Entry 5GT3 (X-ray diffraction, 2.91 A resolution); this record covers chains C and D of the 10 polymer chains in the assembly.

# Chain C
Name: Histone H2A type 1-D
Organism: Homo sapiens
Reference sequence: P20671 (H2A1D_HUMAN); residues 1-129 here correspond to UniProt positions 2-130 (UniProt number = residue number + 1)
Amino-acid sequence (129 residues; numbered 1 to 129; the number before each row is that of its first residue):
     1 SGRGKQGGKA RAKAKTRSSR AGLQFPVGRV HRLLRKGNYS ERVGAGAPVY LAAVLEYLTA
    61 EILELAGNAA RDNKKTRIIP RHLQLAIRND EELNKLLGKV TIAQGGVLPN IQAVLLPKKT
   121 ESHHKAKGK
Not modelled in the structure: 1-12, 119-129
Swiss-Prot annotation at these positions:
  - modified residue: Ser1 (N-acetylserine), Arg3 (Citrulline), Lys5 (N6-(2-hydroxyisobutyryl)lysine), Lys9 (N6-(2-hydroxyisobutyryl)lysine), Lys13 (N6-(beta-hydroxybutyryl)lysine), Lys36 (N6-(2-hydroxyisobutyryl)lysine), Lys74 (N6-(2-hydroxyisobutyryl)lysine), Lys75 (N6-(2-hydroxyisobutyryl)lysine), Lys95 (N6-(2-hydroxyisobutyryl)lysine), Lys99 (N6-glutaryllysine), Gln104 (N5-methylglutamine), Lys118 (N6-(2-hydroxyisobutyryl)lysine), Lys119 (N6-crotonyllysine), Thr120 (Phosphothreonine), Lys125 (N6-crotonyllysine)
  - cross-link (Glycyl lysine isopeptide (Lys-Gly)): Lys13 (interchain with G-Cter in ubiquitin), Lys15 (interchain with G-Cter in ubiquitin), Lys119 (interchain with G-Cter in ubiquitin)

# Chain D
Name: Histone H2B type 1-A
Organism: Homo sapiens
Reference sequence: Q96A08 (H2B1A_HUMAN); residues 0-125 here correspond to UniProt positions 2-127 (UniProt number = residue number + 2)
Amino-acid sequence (126 residues; numbered 0 to 125; the number before each row is that of its first residue; numbering starts at 0):
     0 PEVSSKGATI SKKGFKKAVV KTQKKEGKKR KRTRKESYSI YIYKVLKQVH PDTGISSKAM
    60 SIMNSFVTDI FERIASEASR LAHYSKRSTI SSREIQTAVR LLLPGELAKH AVSEGTKAVT
   120 KYTSSK
Not modelled in the structure: 0-30
Ion coordination: Mn2+: Val48 (shared with 1 residue of chain E)
Swiss-Prot annotation at these positions:
  - modified residue: Pro0 (N-acetylproline), Lys5 (N6-acetyllysine), Lys11 (N6-acetyllysine), Lys12 (N6-acetyllysine), Lys15 (N6-acetyllysine), Lys16 (N6-acetyllysine), Lys20 (N6-acetyllysine), Lys23 (N6-acetyllysine), Lys34 (N6-crotonyllysine), Ser36 (Phosphoserine), Lys43 (N6-lactoyllysine), Lys46 (N6-methyllysine), Lys57 (N6,N6-dimethyllysine), Arg79 (Dimethylated arginine), Ser84 (Phosphoserine), Lys85 (N6,N6,N6-trimethyllysine), Arg86 (Omega-N-methylarginine), Arg92 (Omega-N-methylarginine), Lys108 (N6-lactoyllysine), Thr115 (Phosphothreonine) and 2 more in UniProt
  - cross-link (Glycyl lysine isopeptide (Lys-Gly)): Lys5 (interchain with G-Cter in SUMO2), Lys20 (interchain with G-Cter in SUMO2), Lys34 (interchain with G-Cter in ubiquitin), Lys120 (interchain with G-Cter in ubiquitin)

# Interface between chain C and chain D
Pairs across the interface - 110 pairs, chain C then chain D:
  Arg17(C) - Tyr121(D)
  Ser19(C) - Lys120(D)
  Arg20(C) - Lys120(D)
  Arg20(C) - Tyr121(D)  hydrogen bond (side chain-backbone)
  Arg20(C) - Ser124(D)
  Arg20(C) - Lys125(D)
  Ala21(C) - Ala117(D)
  Ala21(C) - Lys120(D)
  Leu23(C) - Ala117(D)  hydrophobic
  Gln24(C) - Tyr40(D)
  Gln24(C) - Lys43(D)
  Gln24(C) - Gln47(D)
  Phe25(C) - Tyr40(D)  hydrophobic
  Phe25(C) - Val66(D)  hydrophobic
  Pro26(C) - Tyr40(D)
  Arg29(C) - Glu35(D)
  Arg29(C) - Ser36(D)  hydrogen bond (side chain-backbone)
  Arg29(C) - Tyr40(D)
  Val30(C) - Phe70(D)  hydrophobic
  Arg32(C) - Glu35(D)  salt bridge
  Leu33(C) - Tyr37(D)
  Leu33(C) - Phe70(D)  hydrophobic
  Leu34(C) - Phe70(D)  hydrophobic
  Tyr39(C) - Glu71(D)
  Tyr39(C) - Ala74(D)  hydrophobic
  Tyr39(C) - Ser75(D)
  Tyr39(C) - Ser78(D)  hydrogen bond (backbone-side chain)
  Tyr39(C) - Ile89(D)  hydrophobic
  Ser40(C) - Ser87(D)
  Ser40(C) - Ile89(D)
  Glu41(C) - Ser87(D)  hydrogen bond (backbone-backbone)
  Arg42(C) - Ser87(D)  hydrogen bond (backbone-backbone)
  Arg42(C) - Thr88(D)
  Arg42(C) - Ile89(D)  hydrogen bond (backbone-backbone)
  Gly44(C) - Thr88(D)
  Gly44(C) - Ile89(D)  hydrogen bond (backbone-backbone)
  Gly46(C) - Ser91(D)
  Gly46(C) - Val118(D)
  Ala47(C) - Ile89(D)
  Ala47(C) - Ser91(D)
  Ala47(C) - Ile94(D)  hydrophobic
  Val49(C) - Ala117(D)
  Val49(C) - Tyr121(D)  hydrophobic
  Tyr50(C) - Ser91(D)
  Tyr50(C) - Ile94(D)  hydrophobic
  Tyr50(C) - Gln95(D)  hydrogen bond
  Tyr50(C) - Val111(D)  hydrogen bond (side chain-backbone)
  Tyr50(C) - Gly114(D)
  Tyr50(C) - Thr115(D)
  Tyr50(C) - Val118(D)  hydrophobic
  Leu51(C) - Phe70(D)  hydrophobic
  Leu51(C) - Ile73(D)  hydrophobic
  Ala53(C) - Glu113(D)
  Ala53(C) - Gly114(D)
  Ala53(C) - Ala117(D)  hydrophobic
  Val54(C) - Ile73(D)  hydrophobic
  Val54(C) - Ala110(D)
  Leu55(C) - Val66(D)
  Leu55(C) - Ile69(D)  hydrophobic
  Leu55(C) - Phe70(D)
  Glu56(C) - Val44(D)
  Tyr57(C) - Leu106(D)
  Tyr57(C) - His109(D)
  Tyr57(C) - Ala110(D)
  Leu58(C) - Phe65(D)  hydrophobic
  Leu58(C) - Ile69(D)  hydrophobic
  Thr59(C) - Met62(D)
  Thr59(C) - Val66(D)
  Ala60(C) - Val44(D)  hydrophobic
  Ile62(C) - Met62(D)  hydrophobic
  Ile62(C) - Phe65(D)  hydrophobic
  Leu63(C) - Ile41(D)
  Leu63(C) - Leu45(D)  hydrophobic
  Leu63(C) - His49(D)
  Glu64(C) - Val48(D)
  Glu64(C) - His49(D)  salt bridge
  Gly67(C) - His49(D)
  Asn68(C) - His49(D)
  Arg71(C) - His49(D)  hydrogen bond
  Arg71(C) - Thr52(D)
  Thr76(C) - Thr52(D)
  Thr76(C) - Gly53(D)  hydrogen bond (backbone-backbone)
  Arg77(C) - Gly53(D)
  Arg77(C) - Ile54(D)
  Arg77(C) - Ser55(D)
  Ile78(C) - Thr52(D)
  Ile78(C) - Gly53(D)  hydrogen bond (backbone-backbone)
  Ile78(C) - Ile54(D)
  Ile78(C) - Ser55(D)  hydrogen bond (backbone-backbone)
  Ile78(C) - Ala58(D)
  Ile79(C) - Ser55(D)
  Ile79(C) - Ala58(D)
  Pro80(C) - Ser55(D)
  Pro80(C) - Lys57(D)
  Pro80(C) - Ile61(D)  hydrophobic
  Leu83(C) - Ala58(D)
  Leu83(C) - Ile61(D)  hydrophobic
  Leu83(C) - Met62(D)  hydrophobic
  Glu92(C) - Pro103(D)
  Glu92(C) - Gly104(D)
  Glu92(C) - Glu105(D)  hydrogen bond (side chain-backbone)
  Glu92(C) - Leu106(D)  hydrogen bond (side chain-backbone)
  Leu93(C) - Leu106(D)  hydrophobic
  Leu96(C) - Arg72(D)  hydrogen bond (backbone-side chain)
  Leu96(C) - Leu101(D)
  Leu97(C) - Phe65(D)  hydrophobic
  Leu97(C) - Arg72(D)
  Val100(C) - Arg72(D)
  Ile102(C) - Ile61(D)  hydrophobic
  Ala103(C) - Ile61(D)
Also at the interface, not in a pair above, chain C (55 interface residues in all): Gly22, Val43, Ala45, Glu61, Lys95
Also at the interface, not in a pair above, chain D (56 interface residues in all): Asp51, Ser90, Val98, Leu102

# Overview
The interface between chain C and chain D involves 55 residues on one side and 56 on the other, with 16
hydrogen bonds and 2 salt bridges. Polar contacts include Arg32(C)-Glu35(D), Glu64(C)-His49(D) and
Arg20(C)-Tyr121(D).
Here chain C is Histone H2A type 1-D and chain D is Histone H2B type 1-A, both from Homo sapiens. Entry 5GT3
(Crystal structure of nucleosome particle in the presence of human testis-specific histone variant, hTh2b) was
determined by X-ray diffraction together with 5GSU and 5GT0 from the same study.
